Entry 8SX3 (electron microscopy, 4.00 A resolution); this record covers chains A and B of the 5 polymer chains in the assembly.

# Chain A
Protein: W6-10 mouse Fab heavy chain
Source organism: Mus musculus
Notes: antibody fragment or engineered binder
Amino-acid sequence (224 residues; row label = number of the first residue in the row):
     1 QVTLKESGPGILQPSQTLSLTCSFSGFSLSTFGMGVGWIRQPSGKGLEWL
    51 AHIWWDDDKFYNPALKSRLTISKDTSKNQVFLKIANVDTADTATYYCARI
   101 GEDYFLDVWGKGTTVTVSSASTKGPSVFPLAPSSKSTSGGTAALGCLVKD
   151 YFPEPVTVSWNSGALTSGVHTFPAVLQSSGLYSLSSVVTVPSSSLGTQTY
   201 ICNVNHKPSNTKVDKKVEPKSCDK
Not modelled in the structure: 1, 119-224
Disulfides: C22-C97

# Chain B
Protein: W6-10 mouse light chain
Source organism: Mus musculus
Amino-acid sequence (214 residues; numbered 1 to 214; the number before each row is that of its first residue):
     1 DIQMTQSPASLSASVGETVTITCRASGNIHNYLAWYQQKQGKSPQLLVYN
    51 AKTLADGVPSRFSGSGSGTQYSLKINSLQPEDFGSYYCQHFWSAPYTFGG
   101 GTNLEIKRTVAAPSVFIFPPSDEQLKSGTASVVCLLNNFYPREAKVQWKV
   151 DNALQSGNSQESVTEQDSKDSTYSLSSTLTLSKADYEKHKVYACEVTHQG
   201 LSSPVTKSFNRGEC
Not modelled in the structure: 108-214
Disulfides: C23-C88

# Chain A / chain B interface
Contacting residue pairs (33; chain A residue first):
  I39(A) with F98(B), hydrophobic
  Q41(A) with Q38(B), hydrogen bond
  G46(A) with Y87(B)
  L47(A) with Q38(B); P44(B), hydrophobic; Y87(B), hydrophobic; F98(B)
  E48(A) with F98(B)
  W49(A) with Y96(B); F98(B), hydrophobic
  H52(A) with Y96(B)
  F60(A) with A94(B), hydrophobic
  P63(A) with P95(B)
  Y96(A) with Q38(B), hydrogen bond; K42(B); S43(B)
  D103(A) with N50(B)
  Y104(A) with Y32(B), hydrophobic; F91(B)
  F105(A) with Y36(B); L46(B), hydrophobic; Y49(B), hydrophobic; F91(B), hydrophobic
  L106(A) with Y36(B), hydrogen bond (backbone-side chain); L46(B); Q89(B); F91(B), hydrophobic
  D107(A) with L46(B)
  W109(A) with Y36(B), hydrophobic; P44(B), hydrogen bond (side chain-backbone)
  G110(A) with S43(B), hydrogen bond (backbone-side chain)
  K111(A) with S43(B), hydrogen bond (backbone-side chain)
  G112(A) with S43(B)
Also at the interface, not in a pair above, chain A (22 interface residues in all): K45, W54, N62
Also at the interface, not in a pair above, chain B (17 interface residues in all): T97

# Summary
22 residues of chain A face 17 of chain B across their interface; the contacts include 6 hydrogen bonds. Polar
contacts include Q41(A)-Q38(B), Y96(A)-Q38(B) and L106(A)-Y36(B).
Here chain A is W6-10 mouse Fab heavy chain and chain B is W6-10 mouse light chain, both from Mus musculus.
Entry 8SX3 (10E8-GT10.2 immunogen in complex with human Fab 10E8 and mouse Fab W6-10) was determined by
electron microscopy together with 8TZN, 8U03, 8U08 and 8V2E from the same study.
